Entry 4J7L (X-ray diffraction, 1.80 A resolution); this record covers chains A and B.

Chain A:
Molecule: Protein Dom3Z
Source organism: Mus musculus
Reference sequence: O70348 (DOM3Z_MOUSE); residue numbers follow UniProt; this construct covers 27-384
Amino-acid sequence (378 residues; numbered 7 to 384; the number before each row is that of its first residue):
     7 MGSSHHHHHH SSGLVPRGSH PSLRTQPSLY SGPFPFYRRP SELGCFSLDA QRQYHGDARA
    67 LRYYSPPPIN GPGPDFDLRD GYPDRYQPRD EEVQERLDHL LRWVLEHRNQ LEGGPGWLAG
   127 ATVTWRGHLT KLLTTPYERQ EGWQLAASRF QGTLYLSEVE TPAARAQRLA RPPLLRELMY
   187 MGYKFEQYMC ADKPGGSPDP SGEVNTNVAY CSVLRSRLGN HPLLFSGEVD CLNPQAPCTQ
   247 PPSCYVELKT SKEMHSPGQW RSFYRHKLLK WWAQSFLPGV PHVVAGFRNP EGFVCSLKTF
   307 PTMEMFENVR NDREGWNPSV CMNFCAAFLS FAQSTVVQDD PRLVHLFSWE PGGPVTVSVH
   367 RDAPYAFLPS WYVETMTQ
Not modelled in the structure: 7-26
Construct notes: expression tag (7-26)
UniProt features mapped onto this chain:
  - region: Glu253 to Thr256 (Adenosine 3',5'-bisphosphate)
  - binding site (substrate): Arg58, Glu101, Trp131 to Gly133, Cys217, Glu234, Lys255, Gln280
  - binding site (adenosine 3',5'-bisphosphate): Met185, Asp236, Gln280
  - binding site (Mg(2+)): Glu192, Glu234, Asp236, Glu253, Leu254
  - mutagenesis: Glu234 (E234A: Abolishes the decapping activity on both incomplete m7G cap and NAD-cap RNAs. Abolishes the 5'-3' exoribonuclease activity), Asp236 (D236A: Abolishes the decapping activity on both incomplete m7G cap and NAD-cap RNAs)
Metal / ion sites: Mg2+ site 1: Glu234, Asp236 (shared with U2(B) of chain B); Mg2+ site 2: Asp236, Glu253, Leu254 (shared with U2(B) of chain B)
Residues lining bound ligands: uridine 3',5'-bis(dihydrogen phosphate) (UBD): Ser28, Leu29, Arg30, Thr31, Gln32, Gly358, Gly359, Pro360
From the paper describing this entry:
  - mutagenesis - E234A, D236A: abolished catalytic activity (decapping activity)
  - Mg2+ coordination: Glu234, Asp236, Glu253
  - Mg2+ coordination through a water molecule: Glu192
  - binding site for the 5-nt RNA strand (chain B): Arg145, Tyr189, Lys258, His272, Lys273, Arg294
  - catalytic residues: Glu192, Lys255 (proposed by the authors, not directly observed)
  - mutagenesis - R145A, Y189A, H272A, K273A, R294A: decreased catalytic activity (exonuclease activity)
  - mutagenesis - E234A, K273A/R294A, Q280A: abolished catalytic activity (exonuclease activity)
  - mutagenesis - Y189A: unchanged catalytic activity (decapping activity)
  - catalytic residues: Asp236

Chain B:
Molecule: 5-nt RNA strand
Sequence (5 nucleotides; numbered 2 to 6; the number before each row is that of its first residue):
     2 UUUUU
Metal / ion sites: Mg2+ site 1: U2 (shared with Glu234(A), Asp236(A) of chain A)

Interface between chain A and chain B:
Pairs across the interface (29):
  Glu144(A) - U6(B)  hydrogen bond to the base
  Arg145(A) - U6(B)  hydrogen bond to the base
  Gln146(A) - U5(B)  base contact
  Gln146(A) - U6(B)  hydrogen bond to the base
  Leu181(A) - U3(B)  sugar contact
  Leu181(A) - U4(B)  sugar contact
  Leu184(A) - U2(B)  sugar contact
  Leu184(A) - U3(B)  sugar contact
  Leu184(A) - U4(B)  sugar contact
  Met185(A) - U2(B)  hydrogen bond to the sugar
  Met185(A) - U3(B)  sugar contact
  Gly188(A) - U2(B)  sugar contact
  Gly188(A) - U3(B)  phosphate contact
  Tyr189(A) - U2(B)  hydrogen bond to the sugar
  Glu192(A) - U2(B)  sugar contact
  Asp236(A) - U2(B)  phosphate contact
  Glu253(A) - U2(B)  phosphate contact
  Leu254(A) - U2(B)  phosphate contact
  Lys255(A) - U2(B)  salt bridge to the phosphate
  Lys255(A) - U3(B)  salt bridge to the phosphate
  Thr256(A) - U3(B)  hydrogen bond to the phosphate
  Lys258(A) - U4(B)  hydrogen bond to the phosphate
  Lys258(A) - U5(B)  salt bridge to the phosphate
  His272(A) - U6(B)  hydrogen bond to the phosphate
  Lys273(A) - U4(B)  salt bridge to the phosphate
  Lys276(A) - U5(B)  hydrogen bond to the base
  Lys276(A) - U6(B)  hydrogen bond to the base
  Gln280(A) - U2(B)  hydrogen bond to the phosphate
  Arg294(A) - U4(B)  salt bridge to the phosphate
Other interface residues (no listed pair), chain A (23 interface residues in all): Glu234, Ser257, Ser268

Summary:
Chain A and chain B form an interface of 23 and 5 residues respectively, with 11 hydrogen bonds and 5 salt
bridges. Among the polar pairs are Glu144(A)-U6(B), Arg145(A)-U6(B) and Gln146(A)-U6(B). From the paper:
catalytic residues Glu192(A), Lys255(A) and Asp236(A); R145A, Y189A and H272A of chain A, among others, reduce
catalytic activity (exonuclease activity); 9 substitutions were tested in all.
Chain A is Protein Dom3Z (Mus musculus) and chain B is a 5-nt RNA strand; the structure, Crystal structure of
mouse DXO in complex with PRODUCT RNA AND two MAGNESIUM ions, was determined by X-ray diffraction, deposited
together with 4J7M and 4J7N.
